PDB entry 6A5Y | X-ray diffraction, 2.10 A resolution | chains D and F of the 4 polymer chains in the assembly

Chain D:
Protein: Retinoic acid receptor RXR-alpha
Organism: Homo sapiens
Reference sequence: P19793 (RXRA_HUMAN); numbering as in UniProt (aligned over 225-462)
Chain sequence (238 residues; numbered 225 to 462; the number before each row is that of its first residue):
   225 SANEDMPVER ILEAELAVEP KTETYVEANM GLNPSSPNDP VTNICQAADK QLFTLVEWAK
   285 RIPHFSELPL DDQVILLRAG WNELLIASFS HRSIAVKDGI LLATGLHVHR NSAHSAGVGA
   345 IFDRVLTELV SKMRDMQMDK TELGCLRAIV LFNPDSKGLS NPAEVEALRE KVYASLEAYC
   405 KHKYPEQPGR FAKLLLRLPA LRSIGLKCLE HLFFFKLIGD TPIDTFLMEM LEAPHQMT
Not modelled in the structure: 225-227, 244-262, 458-462
Small-molecule neighbours: (9cis)-retinoic acid (9CR): Ile-268, Cys-269, Ala-271, Ala-272, Gln-275, Trp-305, Asn-306, Leu-309, Ile-310, Phe-313, Arg-316, Leu-326, Ala-327, Val-342, Ile-345, Cys-432, His-435, Leu-436
Reported in the primary citation:
  - conformationally variable residues (helix shift): Cys-432, His-435, Leu-436, Phe-439
  - mutagenesis - E434A: decreased signaling in response to 9cRA and GW4064

Chain F:
Protein: Nuclear receptor coactivator 1
Notes: fragment: ligand binding domain
Reference sequence: B5MCN7 (B5MCN7_HUMAN); residues 628-643 here correspond to UniProt positions 534-549 (UniProt number = residue number - 94)
Chain sequence (16 residues; numbered 628 to 643; the number before each row is that of its first residue):
   628 ERHKILHRLL QEGSPS
Not modelled in the structure: 628, 642-643

Chain D / chain F interface:
Pairs across the interface - 32 pairs, chain D then chain F:
  Phe-277(D) / Ile-632(F)  hydrophobic
  Phe-277(D) / Leu-636(F)  hydrophobic
  Val-280(D) / Leu-633(F)  hydrophobic
  Val-280(D) / Leu-636(F)  hydrophobic
  Val-280(D) / Leu-637(F)  hydrophobic
  Glu-281(D) / Ser-641(F)
  Lys-284(D) / Leu-636(F)  hydrogen bond (side chain-backbone)
  Lys-284(D) / Leu-637(F)
  Lys-284(D) / Gly-640(F)  hydrogen bond (side chain-backbone)
  Arg-285(D) / Ser-641(F)
  Phe-289(D) / Leu-637(F)  hydrophobic
  Leu-294(D) / His-634(F)
  Leu-294(D) / Leu-637(F)  hydrophobic
  Leu-294(D) / Gln-638(F)
  Gln-297(D) / Leu-637(F)
  Val-298(D) / Leu-633(F)
  Val-298(D) / His-634(F)
  Val-298(D) / Leu-637(F)  hydrophobic
  Leu-301(D) / Leu-637(F)  hydrophobic
  Arg-302(D) / His-630(F)  hydrogen bond
  Arg-302(D) / Leu-633(F)
  Thr-449(D) / Ile-632(F)
  Phe-450(D) / Ile-632(F)  hydrophobic
  Phe-450(D) / Leu-633(F)  hydrophobic
  Phe-450(D) / Leu-636(F)  hydrophobic
  Glu-453(D) / His-630(F)
  Glu-453(D) / Lys-631(F)  hydrogen bond (side chain-backbone)
  Glu-453(D) / Ile-632(F)  hydrogen bond (side chain-backbone)
  Glu-453(D) / Leu-633(F)  hydrogen bond (side chain-backbone)
  Glu-456(D) / Arg-629(F)
  Glu-456(D) / His-630(F)
  Ala-457(D) / His-630(F)  hydrogen bond (backbone-side chain)
Also at the interface, not in a pair above, chain D (17 interface residues in all): Met-454
Also at the interface, not in a pair above, chain F (13 interface residues in all): Arg-635, Glu-639

Summary:
17 residues of chain D and 13 residues of chain F are in contact, with 7 hydrogen bonds. Polar pairs include
Lys-284(D)/Leu-636(F), Lys-284(D)/Gly-640(F) and Arg-302(D)/His-630(F). Bound to chain D: (9cis)-retinoic
acid. The paper reports that E434A of chain D reduces signaling in response to 9cRA and GW4064; conformational
variability at Cys-432(D), His-435(D) and Leu-436(D) among others.
Chain D is Retinoic acid receptor RXR-alpha (Homo sapiens) and chain F is Nuclear receptor coactivator 1; the
structure, Crystal structure of human FXR/RXR-LBD heterodimer bound to HNC143 and 9cRA and SRC1, was
determined by X-ray diffraction, deposited together with 6A5W, 6A5X, 6A5Z and 6A60.
